PDB entry 7TNY | electron microscopy, 3.20 A resolution | chains A and C of the 3 polymer chains in the assembly

# Chain A
Name: Antiviral innate immune response receptor RIG-I
From: Homo sapiens
Notes: EC 3.6.4.13
UniProt: O95786 (DDX58_HUMAN); residue numbers follow UniProt; this construct covers 1-925
Chain sequence (925 residues; each row starts with the number of its first residue):
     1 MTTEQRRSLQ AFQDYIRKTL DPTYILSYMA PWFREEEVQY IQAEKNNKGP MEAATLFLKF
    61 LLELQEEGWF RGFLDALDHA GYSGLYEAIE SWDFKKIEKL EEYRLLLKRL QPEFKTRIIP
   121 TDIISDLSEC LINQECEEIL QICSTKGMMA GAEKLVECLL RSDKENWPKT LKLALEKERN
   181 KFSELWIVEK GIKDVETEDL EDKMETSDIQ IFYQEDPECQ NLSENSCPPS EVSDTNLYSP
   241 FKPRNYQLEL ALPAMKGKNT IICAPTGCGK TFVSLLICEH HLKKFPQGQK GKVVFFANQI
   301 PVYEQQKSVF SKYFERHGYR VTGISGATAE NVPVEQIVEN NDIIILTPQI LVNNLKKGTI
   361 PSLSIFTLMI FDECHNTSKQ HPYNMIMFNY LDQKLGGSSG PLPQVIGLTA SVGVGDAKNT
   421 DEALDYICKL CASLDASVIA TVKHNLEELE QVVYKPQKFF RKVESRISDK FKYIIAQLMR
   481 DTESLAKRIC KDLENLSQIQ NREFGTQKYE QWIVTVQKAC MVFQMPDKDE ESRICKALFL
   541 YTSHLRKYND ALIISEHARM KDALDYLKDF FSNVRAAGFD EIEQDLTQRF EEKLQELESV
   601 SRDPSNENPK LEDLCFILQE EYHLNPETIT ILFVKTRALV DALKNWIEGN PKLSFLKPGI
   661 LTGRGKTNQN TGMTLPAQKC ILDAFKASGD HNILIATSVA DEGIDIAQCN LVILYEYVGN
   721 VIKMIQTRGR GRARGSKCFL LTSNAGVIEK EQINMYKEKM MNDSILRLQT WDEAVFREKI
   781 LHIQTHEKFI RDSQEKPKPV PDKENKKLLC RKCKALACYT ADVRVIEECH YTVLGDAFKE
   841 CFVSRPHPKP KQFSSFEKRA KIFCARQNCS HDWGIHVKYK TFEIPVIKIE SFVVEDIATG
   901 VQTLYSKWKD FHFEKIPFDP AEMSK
Not modelled in the structure: 1-240, 666-672, 687-689, 700-705, 923-925
Bound ions: Zn2+: Cys-810, Cys-864, Cys-869
Reported in the primary citation:
  - mutagenesis - S411L: abolished signaling in response to p3dsRNA
  - mutagenesis - N668A: increased signaling in response to 5'-p and 5'-OH RNA duplexes
  - mutagenesis - Y454A, N668D, N668E: increased signaling in response to endogenous host RNA
  - mutagenesis - Y454A, N668D, N668E: increased signaling in response to p1dsRNA
  - mutagenesis - Y454A, N668D, N668E: increased signaling in response to OHdsRNA
  - mutagenesis - C268F, E373A, E373Q: increased signaling in response to OHSLR30
  - mutagenesis - N668D, N668E: increased signaling in response to p1dsRNA and OHdsRNA

# Chain C
Molecule: p2dsRNA
Sequence (24 nucleotides; numbered 1 to 24; the number before each row is that of its first residue):
     1 GGACGUACGU CGCGACGUAC GUCC
Not modelled in the structure: 1-12
Modified positions: GDP (guanosine-5'-diphosphate) at position 1

# Interface between chain A and chain C
Residue-residue contacts (41):
  Asn-298(A) with U22(C), hydrogen bond to the sugar; C23(C), sugar contact
  Gln-299(A) with U22(C), phosphate contact; C23(C), phosphate contact
  Ile-300(A) with C23(C), hydrogen bond to the phosphate; C24(C), phosphate contact
  Pro-301(A) with C23(C), phosphate contact
  Ser-325(A) with C24(C), hydrogen bond to the phosphate
  Gly-326(A) with C24(C), hydrogen bond to the phosphate
  Thr-347(A) with C23(C), hydrogen bond to the phosphate; C24(C), hydrogen bond to the phosphate
  Gln-349(A) with C23(C), sugar contact; C24(C), sugar contact
  Ile-350(A) with C24(C), phosphate contact
  Asn-353(A) with C24(C), sugar contact
  Gln-507(A) with G17(C), base contact
  Glu-510(A) with U18(C), hydrogen bond to the sugar
  Gln-511(A) with C16(C), base contact; G17(C), sugar contact
  Val-514(A) with G17(C), phosphate contact
  Lys-518(A) with G17(C), salt bridge to the phosphate
  Arg-546(A) with U18(C), hydrogen bond to the phosphate; A19(C), salt bridge to the phosphate
  Lys-635(A) with A19(C), sugar contact; C20(C), sugar contact
  Arg-637(A) with C20(C), salt bridge to the phosphate; G21(C), salt bridge to the phosphate
  Thr-662(A) with G21(C), phosphate contact
  Gly-663(A) with G21(C), phosphate contact
  Arg-664(A) with U22(C), phosphate contact
  Gly-665(A) with G21(C), phosphate contact; U22(C), hydrogen bond to the phosphate
  Gln-678(A) with U22(C), phosphate contact
  Thr-697(A) with C20(C), phosphate contact; G21(C), phosphate contact
  Ser-698(A) with C20(C), hydrogen bond to the sugar; G21(C), sugar contact
  Lys-851(A) with C24(C), base contact
  Phe-853(A) with C24(C), base contact
  Ser-854(A) with C24(C), hydrogen bond to the sugar
  Ser-906(A) with G17(C), phosphate contact
Also at the interface, not in a pair above, chain A (31 interface residues in all): Thr-636, Ala-638

# In short
31 residues of chain A face 9 of chain C across their interface, with 11 hydrogen bonds and 4 salt bridges.
Polar pairs include Asn-298(A)/U22(C), Glu-510(A)/U18(C) and Ser-698(A)/C20(C). The paper reports that Y454A,
N668D and N668E of chain A increase signaling in response to endogenous host RNA; Y454A, N668D and N668E of
chain A increase signaling in response to p1dsRNA; 8 substitutions were tested in all.
Here chain A is Antiviral innate immune response receptor RIG-I (Homo sapiens) and chain C is p2dsRNA. Entry
7TNY (Cryo-EM structure of RIG-I in complex with p2dsRNA) was determined by electron microscopy together with
7TNX, 7TNZ, 7TO0, 7TO1, 7TO2, 8DVR, 8DVS and 8DVU from the same study.
